PDB entry 8JOS | X-ray diffraction, 1.59 A resolution | chain A

# Chain A
Molecule: Acyltransferase
From: Pseudozyma tsukubaensis
UniProt: A0A2Z6ERP5 (A0A2Z6ERP5_CANTS); numbering as in UniProt (aligned over 1-549)
Chain sequence (569 residues; row label = number of the first residue in the row; numbers below 1 keep their minus sign (Met-19 is residue -19)):
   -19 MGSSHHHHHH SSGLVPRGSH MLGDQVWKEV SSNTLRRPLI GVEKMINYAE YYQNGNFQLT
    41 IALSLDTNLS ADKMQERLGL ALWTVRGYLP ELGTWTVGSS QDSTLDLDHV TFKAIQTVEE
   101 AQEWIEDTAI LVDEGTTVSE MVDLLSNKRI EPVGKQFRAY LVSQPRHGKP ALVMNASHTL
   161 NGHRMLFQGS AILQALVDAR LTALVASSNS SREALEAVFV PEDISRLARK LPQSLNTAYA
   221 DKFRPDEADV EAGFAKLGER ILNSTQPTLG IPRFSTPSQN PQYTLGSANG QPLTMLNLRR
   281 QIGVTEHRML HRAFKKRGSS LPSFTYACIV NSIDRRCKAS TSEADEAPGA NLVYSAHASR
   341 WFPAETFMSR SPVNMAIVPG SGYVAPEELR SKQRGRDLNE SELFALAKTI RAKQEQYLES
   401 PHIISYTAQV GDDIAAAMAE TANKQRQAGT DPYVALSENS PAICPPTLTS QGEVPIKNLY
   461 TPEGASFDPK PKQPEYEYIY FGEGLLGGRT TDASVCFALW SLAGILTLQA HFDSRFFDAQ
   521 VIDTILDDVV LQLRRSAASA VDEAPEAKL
Unresolved in the structure: -19 to 0
Construct notes: initiating methionine (-19); expression tag (-18 to 0)
From the paper describing this entry:
  - catalytic residues: His158
  - conformationally variable residues (order/disorder transition): Ala540 to Leu549
  - mutagenesis - H158A (more than 1000-fold), G162D: decreased catalytic activity

# In short
The paper reports the catalytic residue His158; H158A and G162D reduce catalytic activity.
Chain A is Acyltransferase (Pseudozyma tsukubaensis); the structure, Structure of an acyltransferase involved
in mannosylerythritol lipid formation from Pseudozyma tsukubaensis in type B crystal, was determined by X-ray
diffraction, deposited together with 8JOR.
